PDB entry 7MQS | electron microscopy, 4.40 A resolution (low resolution: residue-level contacts below are approximate; hydrogen-bond / salt-bridge calls are withheld) | chains C and D of the 8 polymer chains in the assembly

== Chain C ==
Molecule: Insulin A chain
Reference sequence: P01308 (INS_HUMAN); residues 1-21 here correspond to UniProt positions 90-110 (UniProt number = residue number + 89)
Sequence (24 residues; each row starts with the number of its first residue):
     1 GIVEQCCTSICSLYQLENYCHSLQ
Differences from the reference sequence: engineered mutation H21 (Asn110 in P01308); insertion (22-24)
Cystine bridges: C6-C11

== Chain D ==
Molecule: Insulin B chain
Reference sequence: P01308 (INS_HUMAN); residues 1-22 here correspond to UniProt positions 25-46 (UniProt number = residue number + 24)
Sequence (22 residues; each row starts with the number of its first residue):
     1 FVNQHLCGSELVEALYLVCLER
Disordered / not traced: 1-4, 21-22
Differences from the reference sequence: engineered mutation E10 (His34 in P01308), L20 (Gly44 in P01308)

== Chain C / chain D interface ==
Inter-chain disulfides: C7(C)-C7(D), C20(C)-C19(D)
Residue-residue contacts (19; chain C residue first):
  I2(C) - L15(D)
  V3(C) - C7(D)
  V3(C) - L11(D)
  C6(C) - H5(D)
  C6(C) - L6(D)
  C7(C) - H5(D)
  C7(C) - C7(D)  disulfide
  T8(C) - H5(D)
  S9(C) - H5(D)
  L16(C) - L15(D)
  L16(C) - V18(D)
  E17(C) - V18(D)
  E17(C) - C19(D)
  Y19(C) - L15(D)
  C20(C) - L15(D)
  C20(C) - V18(D)
  C20(C) - C19(D)  disulfide
  L23(C) - L15(D)
  Q24(C) - C19(D)
Other interface residues (no listed pair), chain C (14 interface residues in all): I10, L13
Other interface residues (no listed pair), chain D (8 interface residues in all): A14

== In short ==
14 residues of chain C face 8 of chain D across their interface, with 2 disulfide bonds.
Chain C is Insulin A chain and chain D is Insulin B chain; the structure, The insulin receptor ectodomain in
complex with three venom hybrid insulin molecules - asymmetric conformation, was determined by electron
microscopy, deposited together with 7MQO and 7MQR.
